Entry 6MMM (electron microscopy, 6.84 A resolution (low resolution: residue-level contacts below are approximate; hydrogen-bond / salt-bridge calls are withheld)); this record covers chains C and D of the 4 polymer chains in the assembly.

== Chain C ==
Molecule: Glutamate receptor ionotropic, NMDA 1
From: Rattus norvegicus
UniProtKB: P35439 (NMDZ1_RAT), isoform P35439-5; residues 1-838 here = UniProt positions 1-838
Chain sequence (838 residues; numbered 1 to 838; the number before each row is that of its first residue):
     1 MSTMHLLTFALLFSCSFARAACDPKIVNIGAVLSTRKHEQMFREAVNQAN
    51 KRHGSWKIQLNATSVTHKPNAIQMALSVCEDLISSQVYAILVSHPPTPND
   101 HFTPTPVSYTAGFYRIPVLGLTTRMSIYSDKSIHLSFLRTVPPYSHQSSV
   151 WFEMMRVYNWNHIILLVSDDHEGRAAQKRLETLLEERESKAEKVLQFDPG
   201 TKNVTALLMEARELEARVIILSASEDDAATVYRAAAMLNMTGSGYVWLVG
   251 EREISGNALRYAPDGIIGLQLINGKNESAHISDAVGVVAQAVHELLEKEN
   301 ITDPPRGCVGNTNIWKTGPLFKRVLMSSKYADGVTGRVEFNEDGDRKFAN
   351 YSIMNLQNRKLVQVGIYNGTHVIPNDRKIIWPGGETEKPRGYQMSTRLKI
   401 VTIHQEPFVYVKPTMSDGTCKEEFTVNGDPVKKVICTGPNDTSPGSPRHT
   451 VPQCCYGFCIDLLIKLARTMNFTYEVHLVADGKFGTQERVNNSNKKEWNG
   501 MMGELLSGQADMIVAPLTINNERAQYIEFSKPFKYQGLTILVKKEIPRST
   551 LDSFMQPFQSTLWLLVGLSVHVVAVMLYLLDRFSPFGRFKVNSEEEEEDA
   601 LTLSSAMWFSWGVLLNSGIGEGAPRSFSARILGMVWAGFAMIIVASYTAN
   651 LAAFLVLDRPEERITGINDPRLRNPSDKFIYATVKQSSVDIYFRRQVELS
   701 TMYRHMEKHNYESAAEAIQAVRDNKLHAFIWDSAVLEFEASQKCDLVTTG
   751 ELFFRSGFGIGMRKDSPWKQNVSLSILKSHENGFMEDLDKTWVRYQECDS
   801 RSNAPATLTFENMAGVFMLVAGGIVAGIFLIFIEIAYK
Not modelled in the structure: 1-24, 549-550, 586-600, 618-622, 798-806
Swiss-Prot annotation at these positions:
  - region: Leu603 to Pro624 (Pore-forming)
  - binding site (glycine): Pro516, Thr518, Arg523, Ser688, Asp732
  - glycosylation (N-linked (GlcNAc...) asparagine): Asn61, Asn203, Asn239, Asn276, Asn300, Asn350, Asn368, Asn440, Asn471, Asn491, Asn674, Asn771
Disulfides: Cys420-Cys454, Cys436-Cys455
Glycans and other covalent adducts: N-acetylglucosamine (NAG) linked to Asn61, Asn203, Asn239, Asn276, Asn300, Asn350, Asn368, Asn440, Asn471, Asn491, Asn771

== Chain D ==
Molecule: Glutamate receptor ionotropic, NMDA 2A
From: Rattus norvegicus
UniProtKB: Q00959 (NMDE1_RAT); residue numbers follow UniProt; this construct covers 1-837
Chain sequence (837 residues; row label = number of the first residue in the row):
     1 MGRLGYWTLLVLPALLVWRDPAQNAAAEKGPPALNIAVLLGHSHDVTERE
    51 LRNLWGPEQATGLPLDVNVVALLMNRTDPKSLITHVCDLMSGARIHGLVF
   101 GDDTDQEAVAQMLDFISSQTFIPILGIHGGASMIMADKDPTSTFFQFGAS
   151 IQQQATVMLKIMQDYDWHVFSLVTTIFPGYRDFISFIKTTVDNSFVGWDM
   201 QNVITLDTSFEDAKTQVQLKKIHSSVILLYCSKDEAVLILSEARSLGLTG
   251 YDFFWIVPSLVSGNTELIPKEFPSGLISVSYDDWDYSLEARVRDGLGILT
   301 TAASSMLEKFSYIPEAKASCYGQAEKPETPLHTLHQFMVNVTWDGKDLSF
   351 TEEGYQVHPRLVVIVLNKDREWEKVGKWENQTLSLRHAVWPRYKSFSDCE
   401 PDDNHLSIVTLEEAPFVIVEDIDPLTETCVRNTVPCRKFVKINNSTNEGM
   451 NVKKCCKGFCIDILKKLSRTVKFTYDLYLVTNGKHGKKVNNVWNGMIGEV
   501 VYQRAVMAVGSLTINEERSEVVDFSVPFVETGISVMVSRSNGTVSPSAFL
   551 EPFSASVWVMMFVMLLIVSAIAVFVFEYFSPVGYNRNLAKGKAPHGPSFT
   601 IGKAIWLLWGLVFNNSVPVQNPKGTTSKIMVSVWAFFAVIFLASYTANLA
   651 AFMIQEEFVDQVTGLSDKKFQRPHDYSPPFRFGTVPNGSTERNIRNNYPY
   701 MHQYMTRFNQRGVEDALVSLKTGKLDAFIYDAAVLNYKAGRDEGCKLVTI
   751 GSGYIFATTGYGIALQKGSPWKRQIDLALLQFVGDGEMEELETLWLTGIC
   801 HNEKNEVMSSQLDIDNMAGVFYMLAAAMALSLITFIW
Not modelled in the structure: 1-33, 324-329, 395-402, 580-597, 803-808
Construct notes: conflict Thr758 (Ser in Q00959)
Disulfides: Cys87-Cys320, Cys429-Cys455
Glycans and other covalent adducts: N-acetylglucosamine (NAG) linked to Asn75, Asn340, Asn380, Asn443, Asn444, Asn687

== Interface between chain C and chain D ==
Contacting residue pairs (85; chain C residue first):
  Asn70(C) with Gln323(D)
  Ala71(C) with Gln323(D)
  Ile72(C) with Gln119(D); Gln323(D)
  Gln73(C) with Cys320(D); Tyr321(D)
  Cys79(C) with Lys80(D)
  Glu80(C) with Lys80(D)
  Thr105(C) with Phe115(D)
  Pro106(C) with Phe115(D)
  Tyr109(C) with Gln111(D); Met112(D)
  Thr110(C) with Met112(D)
  Gly112(C) with Ala108(D)
  Phe113(C) with Thr77(D); Pro79(D); Gln106(D); Val109(D)
  Arg115(C) with Gln106(D); Glu107(D)
  Lys131(C) with Pro178(D)
  Ser132(C) with Ala136(D); Pro178(D); Gly179(D)
  Ile133(C) with Gln111(D); Met135(D); Asp137(D)
  Leu135(C) with Glu107(D); Pro178(D)
  His171(C) with Pro140(D)
  Gly307(C) with Asp78(D)
  Cys308(C) with Asp78(D); Lys80(D)
  Val309(C) with Arg76(D)
  Gly310(C) with Arg76(D)
  Thr312(C) with Thr77(D)
  Ile314(C) with Gln106(D)
  Arg323(C) with Thr208(D)
  Arg489(C) with Phe195(D)
  Ser493(C) with Asn193(D)
  Asn494(C) with Asn193(D)
  Phe558(C) with Gln811(D); Leu812(D)
  Leu562(C) with Leu812(D)
  Met576(C) with Met828(D)
  Phe583(C) with Phe835(D)
  Gly612(C) with Asn615(D); Ser616(D)
  Val613(C) with Asn615(D)
  Asn616(C) with Asn614(D); Asn615(D)
  Ser617(C) with Ser616(D)
  Ala623(C) with Trp606(D); Pro618(D)
  Arg630(C) with Lys603(D); Trp606(D)
  Met634(C) with Trp606(D); Trp609(D)
  Val635(C) with Leu824(D)
  Ala637(C) with Asn615(D)
  Gly638(C) with Phe613(D)
  Phe639(C) with Val820(D); Phe821(D)
  Met641(C) with Phe613(D); Asn615(D)
  Ile642(C) with Tyr645(D)
  Ala645(C) with Tyr645(D); Leu649(D)
  Ala649(C) with Leu649(D)
  Asn650(C) with Ser810(D); Leu812(D)
  Ala652(C) with Met653(D)
  Ala653(C) with Met653(D); Ser810(D)
  Phe654(C) with Ser810(D)
  Leu657(C) with Met653(D); Ile654(D)
  Arg659(C) with Ser809(D)
  Asn668(C) with Ile799(D)
  Pro670(C) with Thr797(D); Ile799(D)
  Arg671(C) with Asp742(D); Gly744(D); Cys745(D)
  Val697(C) with Arg431(D)
Interface residues without a listed pair, chain C (69 interface residues in all): Pro69, Pro319, Lys322, Gln559, Leu565, Leu580, Phe609, Ser626, Ser628, Ile643, Ser646, Lys678
Interface residues without a listed pair, chain D (62 interface residues in all): Ile176, Ser194, Ser209, Glu235, Gly322, Leu642, Gly740, Glu743, Met817, Ala827

== Overview ==
The interface between chain C and chain D involves 69 residues on one side and 62 on the other.
N-acetylglucosamine is covalently linked to Asn61(C), Asn203(C), Asn239(C), Asn276(C), Asn300(C) and Asn350(C)
and 5 more. Covalently linked N-acetylglucosamine: at Asn75(D), Asn340(D), Asn380(D), Asn443(D), Asn444(D) and
Asn687(D).
Here chain C is Glutamate receptor ionotropic, NMDA 1 and chain D is Glutamate receptor ionotropic, NMDA 2A,
both from Rattus norvegicus. Entry 6MMM (Diheteromeric NMDA receptor GluN1/GluN2A in the 'Extended-1'
conformation, in complex with glycine and glutamate, in the ...) was determined by electron microscopy
together with 6MM9, 6MMA, 6MMB, 6MMG, 6MMH, 6MMI and 12 further entries from the same study.
